PDB entry 7TKO | electron microscopy, 4.80 A resolution (low resolution: residue-level contacts below are approximate; hydrogen-bond / salt-bridge calls are withheld) | chains G and I of the 27 polymer chains in the assembly

== Chain G ==
Name: ATP synthase subunit gamma
From: Saccharomyces cerevisiae
Reference sequence: P38077 (ATPG_YEAST); residues 1-278 here correspond to UniProt positions 34-311 (UniProt number = residue number + 33)
Chain sequence (278 residues; row label = number of the first residue in the row):
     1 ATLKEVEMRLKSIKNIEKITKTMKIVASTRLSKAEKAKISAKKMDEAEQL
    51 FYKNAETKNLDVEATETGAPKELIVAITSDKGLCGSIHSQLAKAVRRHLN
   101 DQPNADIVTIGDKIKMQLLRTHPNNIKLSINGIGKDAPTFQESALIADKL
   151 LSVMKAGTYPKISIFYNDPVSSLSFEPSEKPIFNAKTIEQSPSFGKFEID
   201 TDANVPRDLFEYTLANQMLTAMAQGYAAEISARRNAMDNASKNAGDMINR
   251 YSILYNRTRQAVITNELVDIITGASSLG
Disordered / not traced: 60-70, 277-278

== Chain I ==
Name: ATP synthase subunit epsilon
From: Saccharomyces cerevisiae
Reference sequence: P21306 (ATP5E_YEAST); residues 1-61 here correspond to UniProt positions 2-62 (UniProt number = residue number + 1)
Chain sequence (61 residues; row label = number of the first residue in the row):
     1 SAWRKAGISYAAYLNVAAQAIRSSLKTELQTASVLNRSQTDAFYTQYKNG
    51 TAASEPTPITK
Disordered / not traced: 1-7, 24-26, 50-52

== Interface between chain G and chain I ==
Pairs across the interface (16; chain G residue first):
  P123(G) - N49(I)
  P123(G) - A53(I)
  N124(G) - N49(I)
  I126(G) - K48(I)
  I126(G) - N49(I)
  K127(G) - Y47(I)
  K127(G) - K48(I)
  L128(G) - Y47(I)
  S129(G) - T45(I)
  S129(G) - Q46(I)
  S129(G) - Y47(I)
  I130(G) - T45(I)
  N131(G) - A42(I)
  N131(G) - F43(I)
  G132(G) - A42(I)
  Q141(G) - R37(I)
Also at the interface, not in a pair above, chain G (11 interface residues in all): F140
Also at the interface, not in a pair above, chain I (10 interface residues in all): Y44

== Summary ==
Chain G and chain I form an interface of 11 and 10 residues respectively.
Chain G is ATP synthase subunit gamma and chain I is ATP synthase subunit epsilon, both from Saccharomyces
cerevisiae; the structure, Yeast ATP synthase State 3catalytic(a) with 10 mM ATP backbone model, was
determined by electron microscopy (same publication as 7TJS, 7TJT, 7TJU, 7TJV, 7TJW, 7TJX and 30 further
entries).
